6WH0 - chains A and B; structure by X-ray diffraction, 1.99 A resolution.

== Chain A ==
Molecule: Maltodextrin-binding protein, Bcl-2-like 4
Organism: Escherichia coli
Reference sequence: chimeric construct of C3SHQ8, A7LM80: residues -369 to -4 from C3SHQ8 (C3SHQ8_ECOLX) positions 27-392 (UniProt number = residue number + 396); residues 1-160 from A7LM80 positions 1-160 (same numbers)
Amino-acid sequence (531 residues; each row starts with the number of its first residue; numbers below 1 keep their minus sign (Met-370 is residue -370)):
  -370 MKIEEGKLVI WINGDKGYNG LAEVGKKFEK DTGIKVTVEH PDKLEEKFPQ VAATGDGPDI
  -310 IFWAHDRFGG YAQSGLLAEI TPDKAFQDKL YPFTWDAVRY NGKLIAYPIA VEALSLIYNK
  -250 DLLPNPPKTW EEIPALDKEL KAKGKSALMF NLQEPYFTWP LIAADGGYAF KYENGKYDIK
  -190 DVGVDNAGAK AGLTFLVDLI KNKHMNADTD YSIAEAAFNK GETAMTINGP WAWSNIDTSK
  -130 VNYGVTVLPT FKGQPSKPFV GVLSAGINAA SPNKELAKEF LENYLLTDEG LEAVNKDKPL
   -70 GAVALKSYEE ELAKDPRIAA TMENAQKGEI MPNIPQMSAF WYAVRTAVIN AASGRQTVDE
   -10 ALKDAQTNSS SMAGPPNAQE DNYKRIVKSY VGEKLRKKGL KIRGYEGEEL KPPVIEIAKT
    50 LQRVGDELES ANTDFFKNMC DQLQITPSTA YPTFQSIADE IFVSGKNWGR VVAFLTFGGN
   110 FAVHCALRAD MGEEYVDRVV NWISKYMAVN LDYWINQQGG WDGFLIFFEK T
Disordered / not traced: -198 to -196, 1-4
Construct notes: initiating methionine (-370); linker (-3 to 0)

== Chain B ==
Molecule: Apoptosis regulator BAX
Reference sequence: T2MDZ0 (T2MDZ0_HYDVU); residues 90-117 here = UniProt positions 90-117
Amino-acid sequence (28 residues; each row starts with the number of its first residue):
    90 SRNGTVNKEV AHCLKRIGDD LVNNHQLN
Disordered / not traced: 90-91

== How chain A and chain B interact ==
Contacting residue pairs - 42 pairs, chain A then chain B:
  Val53(A) with Leu110(B)
  Glu56(A) with Leu110(B); His114(B), salt bridge
  Leu57(A) with Ile106(B), hydrophobic
  Asn61(A) with Ile106(B)
  Phe64(A) with Val99(B), hydrophobic; Cys102(B), hydrophobic; Leu103(B), hydrophobic; Ile106(B), hydrophobic
  Phe65(A) with Leu103(B), hydrophobic; Ile106(B), hydrophobic
  Gln71(A) with Val95(B); Glu98(B); Val99(B)
  Leu72(A) with Asn96(B); Val99(B), hydrophobic
  Thr82(A) with Asn96(B)
  Ser85(A) with Asn96(B)
  Ile86(A) with Asn96(B); Ala100(B)
  Glu89(A) with Lys97(B), salt bridge; Ala100(B); His101(B), salt bridge
  Ile90(A) with Leu103(B), hydrophobic; Lys104(B)
  Ser93(A) with Lys104(B)
  Asn96(A) with Asp108(B), hydrogen bond; Val111(B)
  Gly98(A) with Gly107(B); Val111(B)
  Arg99(A) with Lys104(B); Asp108(B), salt bridge
  Val101(A) with Leu110(B), hydrophobic
  Ala102(A) with Leu103(B); Gly107(B)
  Phe106(A) with Leu103(B), hydrophobic
  Ile155(A) with Asn117(B), hydrogen bond (backbone-side chain)
  Phe156(A) with His114(B); Gln115(B); Asn117(B)
  Phe157(A) with His114(B)
  Glu158(A) with Asn117(B)
Other interface residues (no listed pair), chain A (26 interface residues in all): Met68, Trp97
Interface features reported in the paper:
  - residue pairs: Glu56(A)-His114(B) (salt bridge), Glu89(A)-Lys97(B) (salt bridge), Glu89(A)-His101(B) (salt bridge), Asn96(A)-Asp108(B) (hydrogen bond), Arg99(A)-Asp108(B) (salt bridge), Ile155(A)-Asn117(B) (hydrogen bond)
  - interface residues, chain B: Val99(B), Leu103(B), Ile106(B), Leu110(B)

== Overview ==
Chain A and chain B form an interface of 26 and 18 residues respectively, with 2 hydrogen bonds and 4 salt
bridges. Among the polar pairs are Glu56(A)-His114(B), Glu89(A)-Lys97(B) and Glu89(A)-His101(B). The paper
describes salt bridges between Glu56(A) and His114(B), Glu89(A) and Lys97(B) and Glu89(A) and His101(B) among
others; hydrogen bonds between Asn96(A) and Asp108(B) and Ile155(A) and Asn117(B). The paper reports interface
residues Val99(B), Leu103(B) and Ile106(B) among others.
Chain A is Maltodextrin-binding protein, Bcl-2-like 4 (Escherichia coli) and chain B is Apoptosis regulator
BAX; the structure, Crystal structure of HyBcl-2-4 with HyBax BH3, was determined by X-ray diffraction.
